4ZYK - chains H and L; structure by X-ray diffraction, 2.00 A resolution.

Chain H:
Molecule: AM14 Fab heavy chain
Source organism: Homo sapiens
Notes: antibody fragment or engineered binder
Chain sequence (227 residues; numbered 1 to 217 plus 12 insertion-coded residues; 2 numbers in that range are skipped by the numbering (no residue carries them; nothing is unmodelled there); the number before each row is that of its first residue; a row labelled like 82A-82C holds insertion residues (82A, then the next letters in order)):
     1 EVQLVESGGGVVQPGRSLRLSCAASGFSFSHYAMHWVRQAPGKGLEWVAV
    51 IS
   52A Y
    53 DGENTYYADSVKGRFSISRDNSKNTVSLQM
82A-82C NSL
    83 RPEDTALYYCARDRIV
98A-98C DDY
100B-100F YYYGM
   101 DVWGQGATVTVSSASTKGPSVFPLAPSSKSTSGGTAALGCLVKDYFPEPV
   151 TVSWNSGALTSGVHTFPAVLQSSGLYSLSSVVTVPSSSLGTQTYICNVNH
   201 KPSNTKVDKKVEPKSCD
Unresolved in the structure: 1, 98A-98C, 129-133, 214-217
Disulfide bonds: Cys22-Cys92, Cys140-Cys196

Chain L:
Molecule: AM14 light chain
Source organism: Homo sapiens
Chain sequence (215 residues; each row starts with the number of its first residue):
     1 DIQMTQSPSSLSASVGDRVTITCQASQDIKKYLNWYHQKPGKVPELLMHD
    51 ASNLETGVPSRFSGRGSGTDFTLTISSLQPEDIGTYYCQQYDNLP
   95A P
    96 LTFGGGTKVEIKRTVAAPSVFIFPPSDEQLKSGTASVVCLLNNFYPREAK
   146 VQWKVDNALQSGNSQESVTEQDSKDSTYSLSSTLTLSKADYEKHKVYACE
   196 VTHQGLSSPVTKSFNRGEC
Unresolved in the structure: 213-214
Disulfide bonds: Cys23-Cys88, Cys134-Cys194

How chain H and chain L interact:
Residue-residue contacts (64; chain H residue first):
  His35(H) with Leu96(L)
  Gln39(H) with Gln38(L), hydrogen bond; Tyr87(L), hydrogen bond
  Lys43(H) with Tyr87(L)
  Gly44(H) with Tyr87(L)
  Leu45(H) with Pro44(L), hydrophobic; Tyr87(L), hydrophobic; Phe98(L)
  Trp47(H) with Pro95(L), hydrophobic; Pro95A(L), hydrophobic; Leu96(L)
  Tyr58(H) with Leu94(L), hydrophobic; Pro95(L), hydrophobic
  Tyr91(H) with Gln38(L), hydrogen bond; Val43(L), hydrophobic
  Tyr100B(H) with Tyr32(L); Tyr91(L); Asp92(L)
  Tyr100C(H) with Tyr91(L); Leu94(L), hydrophobic
  Tyr100D(H) with Asn34(L), hydrogen bond (backbone-side chain); Leu46(L), hydrophobic; His49(L), hydrogen bond; Glu55(L), hydrogen bond
  Gly100E(H) with Asn34(L); Tyr36(L)
  Met100F(H) with Tyr36(L), hydrogen bond (backbone-side chain); Leu46(L); Leu96(L), hydrophobic
  Trp103(H) with Pro44(L)
  Gly104(H) with Val43(L)
  Gln105(H) with Val43(L)
  Val121(H) with Glu123(L)
  Phe122(H) with Ser121(L); Glu123(L); Gln124(L)
  Pro123(H) with Ser121(L)
  Leu124(H) with Phe118(L); Val133(L), hydrophobic
  Ala125(H) with Phe118(L)
  Ala137(H) with Phe116(L), hydrophobic; Phe118(L)
  Leu141(H) with Ser131(L)
  Lys143(H) with Gln124(L); Ser131(L)
  His164(H) with Asn137(L), hydrogen bond; Asn138(L), hydrogen bond; Ser174(L)
  Phe166(H) with Leu135(L), hydrophobic; Ser162(L); Thr164(L); Ser174(L); Leu175(L); Ser176(L)
  Pro167(H) with Ser162(L), hydrogen bond (backbone-side chain); Val163(L)
  Val169(H) with Gln160(L); Glu161(L); Ser162(L)
  Leu170(H) with Gln160(L), hydrogen bond (backbone-side chain)
  Gln171(H) with Gln160(L)
  Val181(H) with Leu135(L), hydrophobic
  Thr183(H) with Asn137(L)
  Lys209(H) with Glu123(L), salt bridge
Interface residues without a listed pair, chain H (39 interface residues in all): Val37, Val50, Asp101, Thr135, Ala136, Leu138
Interface residues without a listed pair, chain L (38 interface residues in all): Lys42, Thr129, Asp167

Overview:
39 residues of chain H and 38 residues of chain L are in contact, with 11 hydrogen bonds and 1 salt bridge.
Polar pairs include Lys209(H)-Glu123(L), Gln39(H)-Gln38(L) and Gln39(H)-Tyr87(L).
Chain H is AM14 Fab heavy chain and chain L is AM14 light chain, both from Homo sapiens; the structure,
Crystal Structure of Quaternary-Specific RSV-Neutralizing Human Antibody AM14, was determined by X-ray
diffraction, deposited together with 4ZYP.
